Entry 7CED (X-ray diffraction, 1.90 A resolution); this record covers chains A and E.

# Chain A
Molecule: Methanol dehydrogenase protein, large subunit
Source organism: Methylococcus capsulatus (strain ATCC 33009 / NCIMB 11132 / Bath)
Reference sequence: Q60AR6 (Q60AR6_METCA); numbering as in UniProt (aligned over 29-601)
Sequence (573 residues; row label = number of the first residue in the row):
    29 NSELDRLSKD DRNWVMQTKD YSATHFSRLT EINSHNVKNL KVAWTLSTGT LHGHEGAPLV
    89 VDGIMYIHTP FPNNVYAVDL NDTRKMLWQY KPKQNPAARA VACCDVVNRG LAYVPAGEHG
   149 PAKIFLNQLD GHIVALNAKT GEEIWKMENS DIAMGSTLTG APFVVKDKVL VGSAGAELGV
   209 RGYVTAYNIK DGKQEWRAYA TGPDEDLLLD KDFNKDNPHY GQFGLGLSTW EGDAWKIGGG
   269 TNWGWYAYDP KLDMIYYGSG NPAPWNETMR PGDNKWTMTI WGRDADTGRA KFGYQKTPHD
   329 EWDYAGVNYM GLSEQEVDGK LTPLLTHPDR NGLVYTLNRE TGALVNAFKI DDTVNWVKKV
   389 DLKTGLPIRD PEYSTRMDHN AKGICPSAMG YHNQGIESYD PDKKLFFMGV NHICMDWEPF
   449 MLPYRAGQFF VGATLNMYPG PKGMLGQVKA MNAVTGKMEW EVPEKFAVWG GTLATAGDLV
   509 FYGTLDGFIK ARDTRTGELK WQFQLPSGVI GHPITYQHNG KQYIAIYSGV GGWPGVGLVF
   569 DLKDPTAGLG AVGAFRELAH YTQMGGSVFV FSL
Disulfide bonds: Cys131-Cys132, Cys413-Cys442

# Chain E
Molecule: Methanol dehydrogenase [cytochrome c] subunit 2
Source organism: Methylococcus capsulatus (strain ATCC 33009 / NCIMB 11132 / Bath)
Notes: EC 1.1.2.7
Reference sequence: Q60AR3 (Q60AR3_METCA); numbering as in UniProt (aligned over 23-94)
Sequence (72 residues; row label = number of the first residue in the row):
    23 YDGTHCKAPG NCWEPKPGYP DKVAGSKYDP KHDPNELNKQ AESIKAMEAR NQKRVENYAK
    83 TGKFVYKVED IK
Disordered / not traced: 94
Disulfide bonds: Cys28-Cys34

# Interface between chain A and chain E
Pairs across the interface (93):
  His160(A) - Tyr88(E)  hydrogen bond
  Ile172(A) - Tyr80(E)
  Ile172(A) - Phe86(E)
  Trp173(A) - Phe86(E)  hydrophobic
  Lys174(A) - Arg76(E)
  Lys174(A) - Phe86(E)
  Lys174(A) - Tyr88(E)
  Met175(A) - Asn73(E)
  Met175(A) - Val77(E)  hydrophobic
  Met175(A) - Phe86(E)  hydrophobic
  Glu176(A) - Met69(E)
  Glu176(A) - Arg72(E)  salt bridge
  Glu176(A) - Asn73(E)  hydrogen bond (backbone-side chain)
  Glu176(A) - Arg76(E)  salt bridge
  Glu176(A) - Tyr88(E)
  Asn177(A) - Met69(E)
  Ser178(A) - Met69(E)
  Asp179(A) - Ser65(E)  hydrogen bond
  Asp179(A) - Met69(E)
  Met182(A) - Lys61(E)
  Met182(A) - Gln62(E)
  Met182(A) - Ser65(E)
  Gly207(A) - Gln62(E)  hydrogen bond (backbone-side chain)
  Val208(A) - Gln62(E)
  Arg209(A) - Gln62(E)  hydrogen bond (backbone-side chain)
  Tyr211(A) - Ile66(E)  hydrophobic
  Lys218(A) - Tyr80(E)
  Asp219(A) - Val77(E)
  Asp219(A) - Tyr80(E)
  Lys221(A) - Val77(E)
  Gln222(A) - Glu70(E)  hydrogen bond
  Arg225(A) - Ile66(E)
  Arg225(A) - Glu70(E)  salt bridge
  Tyr227(A) - Ile66(E)
  Pro246(A) - Pro31(E)
  His247(A) - Gly32(E)
  Tyr248(A) - Gly32(E)
  Gly249(A) - Pro31(E)
  Gly249(A) - Gly32(E)
  Leu253(A) - Pro31(E)
  Leu253(A) - Gly32(E)
  Ser256(A) - Asn33(E)
  Thr257(A) - Gly32(E)
  Glu259(A) - Lys44(E)
  Glu259(A) - Val45(E)  hydrogen bond (side chain-backbone)
  Glu259(A) - Ala46(E)  hydrogen bond (side chain-backbone)
  Asp261(A) - Leu59(E)
  Lys264(A) - Leu59(E)
  Lys264(A) - Asn60(E)  hydrogen bond
  Lys264(A) - Gln62(E)  hydrogen bond (backbone-side chain)
  Ile265(A) - His54(E)
  Ile265(A) - Leu59(E)  hydrophobic
  Ile265(A) - Gln62(E)
  Glu295(A) - Lys38(E)  salt bridge
  Thr296(A) - Val45(E)
  Thr296(A) - Tyr50(E)
  Met297(A) - Pro52(E)
  Met297(A) - His54(E)
  Pro299(A) - Trp35(E)  hydrophobic
  Pro299(A) - Val45(E)
  Gly300(A) - Trp35(E)
  Asp301(A) - Gly32(E)
  Asp301(A) - Asn33(E)
  Asp301(A) - Cys34(E)  hydrogen bond (side chain-backbone)
  Asp301(A) - Trp35(E)  hydrogen bond (side chain-backbone)
  Lys303(A) - Gly32(E)  hydrogen bond (side chain-backbone)
  His327(A) - Tyr23(E)
  His327(A) - Trp35(E)
  Glu329(A) - Tyr23(E)
  Glu329(A) - Lys38(E)  salt bridge
  Leu394(A) - Gly25(E)
  Leu394(A) - Cys28(E)  hydrophobic
  Leu394(A) - Cys34(E)  hydrophobic
  Pro395(A) - Asp24(E)
  Ile396(A) - Asp24(E)
  Ile396(A) - Thr26(E)
  Arg397(A) - Tyr23(E)  hydrogen bond
  Arg397(A) - Asp24(E)  hydrogen bond (backbone-backbone)
  Arg397(A) - Gly25(E)
  Ser402(A) - Lys38(E)
  Thr403(A) - Lys38(E)
  Arg404(A) - Lys38(E)
  Arg404(A) - Tyr41(E)  hydrogen bond
  Met405(A) - Tyr41(E)  hydrogen bond (backbone-side chain)
  Met405(A) - Tyr50(E)  hydrophobic
  Asp406(A) - Tyr50(E)  hydrogen bond
  Met449(A) - Tyr50(E)
  Met449(A) - Asp51(E)
  Tyr452(A) - Glu58(E)
  Tyr452(A) - Gln62(E)  hydrogen bond
  Arg453(A) - Glu58(E)
  Ala454(A) - Glu58(E)  hydrogen bond (backbone-side chain)
  Phe458(A) - His54(E)
Also at the interface, not in a pair above, chain A (59 interface residues in all): Glu171, Tyr215, Gly220, Pro326, Pro399
Also at the interface, not in a pair above, chain E (36 interface residues in all): Asp43

# In short
59 residues of chain A face 36 of chain E across their interface; the contacts include 20 hydrogen bonds and 5
salt bridges. Among the polar pairs are Glu176(A)-Arg72(E), Glu176(A)-Arg76(E) and Arg225(A)-Glu70(E).
Chain A is Methanol dehydrogenase protein, large subunit and chain E is Methanol dehydrogenase [cytochrome c]
subunit 2, both from Methylococcus capsulatus (strain ATCC 33009 / NCIMB 11132 / Bath); the structure,
Apo-methanol dehydrogenase (MDH) from Methylococcus capsulatus (Bath), was determined by X-ray diffraction
together with 7CFX and 7CDL from the same study.
